4ZUV - chains A and C of the 3 polymer chains in the assembly; structure by X-ray diffraction, 2.30 A resolution.

# Chain A
Protein: Classical MHC class I antigen
From: Equus caballus
Reference sequence: Q860N6 (Q860N6_HORSE); residues 1-274 here correspond to UniProt positions 22-295 (UniProt number = residue number + 21)
Amino-acid sequence (274 residues; row label = number of the first residue in the row):
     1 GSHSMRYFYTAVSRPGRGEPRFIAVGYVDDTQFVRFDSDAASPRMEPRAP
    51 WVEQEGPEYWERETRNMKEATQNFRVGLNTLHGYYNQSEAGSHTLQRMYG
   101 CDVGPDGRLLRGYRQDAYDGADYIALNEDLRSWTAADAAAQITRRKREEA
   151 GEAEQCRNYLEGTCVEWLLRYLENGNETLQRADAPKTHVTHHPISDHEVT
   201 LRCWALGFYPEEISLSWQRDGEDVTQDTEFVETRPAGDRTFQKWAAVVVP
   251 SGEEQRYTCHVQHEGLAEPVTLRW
Disulfides: C101-C164, C203-C259

# Chain C
Protein: Arg-val-glu-asp-val-thr-asn-thr-ala-glu-tyr-trp
Amino-acid sequence (12 residues; each row starts with the number of its first residue):
     1 RVEDVTNTAEYW

# How chain A and chain C interact
Contacting residue pairs - 46 pairs, chain A then chain C:
  M5(A) - R1(C)
  Y7(A) - R1(C)  hydrogen bond (side chain-backbone)
  Y7(A) - V2(C)  hydrophobic
  Y9(A) - V2(C)
  M45(A) - V2(C)  hydrophobic
  R62(A) - R1(C)
  R62(A) - D4(C)  salt bridge
  E63(A) - R1(C)
  E63(A) - V2(C)  hydrogen bond (side chain-backbone)
  N66(A) - V2(C)
  N66(A) - E3(C)
  N66(A) - D4(C)  hydrogen bond
  M67(A) - V2(C)  hydrophobic
  E69(A) - V5(C)
  E69(A) - T6(C)
  E69(A) - N7(C)
  A70(A) - V5(C)
  N73(A) - V5(C)
  N73(A) - T8(C)  hydrogen bond
  N73(A) - A9(C)
  N73(A) - W12(C)  hydrogen bond
  V76(A) - A9(C)
  G77(A) - W12(C)
  T80(A) - W12(C)
  L81(A) - W12(C)  hydrophobic
  Y84(A) - W12(C)  hydrogen bond (side chain-backbone)
  L95(A) - W12(C)  hydrophobic
  Y99(A) - V2(C)
  Y99(A) - E3(C)  hydrogen bond (side chain-backbone)
  R114(A) - E3(C)  salt bridge
  D116(A) - W12(C)
  T143(A) - Y11(C)
  T143(A) - W12(C)  hydrogen bond (side chain-backbone)
  K146(A) - E10(C)
  K146(A) - Y11(C)
  K146(A) - W12(C)  hydrogen bond (side chain-backbone)
  R147(A) - W12(C)
  A150(A) - Y11(C)
  E152(A) - Y11(C)
  C156(A) - E3(C)
  Y159(A) - R1(C)  hydrogen bond (side chain-backbone)
  Y159(A) - V2(C)
  Y159(A) - E3(C)
  T163(A) - R1(C)
  W167(A) - R1(C)
  Y171(A) - R1(C)  hydrogen bond (side chain-backbone)
Also at the interface, not in a pair above, chain A (34 interface residues in all): Y59, F74, R97, Y123

# Overview
34 residues of chain A and 12 residues of chain C are in contact, with 11 hydrogen bonds and 2 salt bridges.
Polar pairs include R62(A)-D4(C), R114(A)-E3(C) and Y7(A)-R1(C).
Chain A is Classical MHC class I antigen (Equus caballus) and chain C is
Arg-val-glu-asp-val-thr-asn-thr-ala-glu-tyr-trp; the structure, Crystal structure of Equine MHC
I(Eqca-N*00602) in complexed with equine infectious anaemia virus (EIAV) derived peptide ..., was determined
by X-ray diffraction together with 4ZUS, 4ZUT, 4ZUU and 4ZUW from the same study.
